3A4N - chains A and B; structure by X-ray diffraction, 2.50 A resolution.

Chain A (and B):
Name: L-seryl-tRNA(Sec) kinase
From: Methanocaldococcus jannaschii
Notes: EC 2.7.1.-; chain B of this document is another copy of the same molecule, construct and numbering; everything in this record applies to it too
UniProtKB: Q58933 (PSTK_METJA); residues 5-252 here correspond to UniProt positions 1-248 (UniProt number = residue number - 4)
Sequence (260 residues; each row starts with the number of its first residue):
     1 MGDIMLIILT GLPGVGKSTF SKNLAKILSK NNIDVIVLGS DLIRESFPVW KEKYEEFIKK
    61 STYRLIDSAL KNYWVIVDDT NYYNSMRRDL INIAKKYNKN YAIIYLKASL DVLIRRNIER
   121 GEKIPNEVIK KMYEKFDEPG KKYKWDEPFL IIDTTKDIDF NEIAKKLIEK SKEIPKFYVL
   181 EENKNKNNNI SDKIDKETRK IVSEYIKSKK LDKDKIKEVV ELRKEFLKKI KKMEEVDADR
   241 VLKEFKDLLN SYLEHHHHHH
Disordered / not traced: 1, 178-188, 233-235, 253-260 (chain B: 178-187, 232-236, 253-260)
Differences from the reference sequence: expression tag (1-4, 253-260)
Curated features (UniProtKB/Swiss-Prot):
  - binding site (ATP): Gly-11 to Ser-18

Interface between chain A and chain B:
Contacting residue pairs (45; chain A residue first):
  Ala-25(A) with Pro-48(B), hydrophobic
  Ser-29(A) with Pro-48(B); Val-49(B)
  Asn-32(A) with Lys-51(B)
  Asp-34(A) with Lys-51(B), salt bridge; Lys-53(B), salt bridge; Tyr-54(B), hydrogen bond
  Val-35(A) with Phe-47(B); Pro-48(B)
  Ile-36(A) with Ser-46(B); Phe-47(B), hydrophobic; Phe-57(B), hydrophobic
  Val-37(A) with Ser-46(B), hydrogen bond (backbone-backbone)
  Leu-42(A) with Leu-42(B), hydrophobic; Ser-46(B)
  Ser-46(A) with Ile-36(B); Val-37(B), hydrogen bond (backbone-backbone); Leu-42(B)
  Phe-47(A) with Val-35(B); Ile-36(B), hydrophobic; Tyr-73(B), hydrophobic
  Pro-48(A) with Ala-25(B), hydrophobic; Ser-29(B); Val-35(B)
  Val-49(A) with Ser-29(B)
  Lys-51(A) with Asn-32(B); Asp-34(B), salt bridge
  Lys-53(A) with Asp-34(B), salt bridge; Tyr-73(B)
  Tyr-54(A) with Asp-34(B), hydrogen bond; Tyr-73(B)
  Phe-57(A) with Ser-68(B); Ala-69(B), hydrophobic; Tyr-73(B)
  Ser-61(A) with Leu-65(B)
  Arg-64(A) with Ser-68(B), hydrogen bond
  Leu-65(A) with Ile-43(B), hydrophobic; Ser-61(B); Leu-65(B), hydrophobic
  Ser-68(A) with Phe-57(B)
  Ala-69(A) with Phe-57(B), hydrophobic
  Asn-72(A) with Phe-57(B)
  Tyr-73(A) with Phe-47(B), hydrophobic; Tyr-54(B); Phe-57(B)
Also at the interface, not in a pair above, chain A (26 interface residues in all): Lys-26, Leu-38, Ile-43
Also at the interface, not in a pair above, chain B (24 interface residues in all): Lys-26, Leu-38

Summary:
26 residues of chain A and 24 residues of chain B are in contact, with 5 hydrogen bonds and 4 salt bridges.
Polar pairs include Asp-34(A)/Lys-51(B), Asp-34(A)/Lys-53(B) and Asp-34(A)/Tyr-54(B). Curated annotation
(UniProt) lists 8 ATP-binding residues on chain A.
Both chains are L-seryl-tRNA(Sec) kinase (Methanocaldococcus jannaschii). Entry 3A4N (Crystal structure of
archaeal O-phosphoseryl-tRNA(Sec) kinase) was determined by X-ray diffraction, deposited together with 3A4M.
